Entry 4DV6 (X-ray diffraction, 3.30 A resolution); this record covers chains A and P of the 21 polymer chains in the assembly.

== Chain A ==
Molecule: 16S rRNA
From: Thermus thermophilus
Sequence (1522 nucleotides; row label = number of the first residue in the row; note: 42 numbers in that range are skipped by the numbering (no residue carries them; nothing is unmodelled there); a row labelled like 190A-190L holds insertion residues (190A, then the next letters in order); numbering starts at 0):
     0 UUUGUUGGAGAGUUUGAUCCUGGCUCAGGGUGAACGCUGGCGGCGUGCCU
    50 AAGACAUGCAAGUCGUGCGGG
    73 CCGCGGGGUUUU
    88 ACUCCG
    95 UGGUC
   101 AGCGGCGGACGGGUGAGUAACGCGUGGGU
  129A G
   130 ACCUACCCGGAAGAGGGGGACAACCCGGGGAAACUCGGGCUAAUCCCCCA
   180 UGUGGACCCGC
190A-190L CCCUUGGGGUGU
   191 GUCCAAAGGGCUUU
   216 GCCCGCUUCCGGAUGGGCCCGCGUCCCAUCAGCUAGUUGGUGGGGUAAUG
   266 GCCCACCAAGGCGACGACGGGUAGCCGGUCUGAGAGGAUGGCCGGCCACA
   316 GGGGCACUGAGACACGGGCCCCACUCCUACGGGAGGCAGCAGUUAGGAAU
   366 CUUCCGCAAUGGGCGCAAGCCUGACGGAGCGACGCCGCUUGGAGGAAGAA
   416 GCCCUUCGGGGUGUAAACUCCUGAA
   442 CCCGGGACGAAACCCCCGACGA
   474 GGGGACUGACGGUACCGGG
   494 GUAAUAGCGCCGGCCAACUCCGUGCCAGCAGCCGCGGUAAUACGGAGGGC
   544 GCGAGCGUUACCCGGAUUCACUGGGCGUAAAGGGCGUGUAGGCGGCCUGG
   594 GGCGUCCCAUGUGAAAGACCACGGCUCAACCGUGGGGGAGCGUGGGAUAC
   644 GCUCAGGCUAGACGGUGGGAGAGGGUGGUGGAAUUCCCGGAGUAGCGGUG
   694 AAAUGCGCAGAUACCGGGAGGAACGCCGAUGGCGAAGGCAGCCACCUGGU
   744 CCACCCGUGACGCUGAGGCGCGAAAGCGUGGGGAGCAAACCGGAUUAGAU
   794 ACCCGGGUAGUCCACGCCCUAAACGAUGCGCGCUAGGUCUCUGGGUCU
   848 CCUGGGGGCCGAAGCUAACGCGUUAAGCGCGCCGCCUGGGGAGUACGGCC
   898 GCAAGGCUGAAACUCAAGGGAAUUGACGGGGGCCCGCACAAGCGGUGGAG
   948 CAUGUGGUUUAAUUCGAAGXAACGCGAAGAACCUUACCAGGCCUUGACAU
   998 GCUAGG
 1003A G
  1004 AACCCGGGUGAAAGCCUGGGGUGCCCC
1030A-1030D GCGA
  1031 GGGGAGCCCUAGCACAGGUGCUGCAUGGCCGUCGUCAGCUCGUGCCGUGA
  1081 GGUGUUGGGUUAAGUCCCGCAACGAGCGCAACCCCCGCCGUUAGUUGCCA
  1131 GCGGUUCGGCCGGGCACUCUAACGGGACUGCCCGCGAAA
  1171 GCGGGAGGAAGGAGGGGACGACGUCUGGUCAGCAUGGCCCUUACGGCCUG
  1221 GGCGACACACGUGCUACAAUGCCCACUACAAAGCGAUGCCACCCGGCAAC
  1271 GGGGAGCUAAUCGCAAAAAGGUGGGCCCAGUUCGGAUUGGGGUCUGCAAC
  1321 CCGACCCCAUGAAGCCGGAAUCGCUAGUAAUCGCGGAUCAG
 1361A C
  1362 CAUGCCGCGGUGAAUACGUUCCCGGGCCUUGUACACACXGCCXGUXACGC
  1412 CAUGGGAGCGGGCUCUACCCGAAGUCGCCGGG
  1446 AGCCUACGGG
  1459 CAGGCGCCGAGGGUAGGGCCCGUGACUGGGGCGAAGUCGUAACAAGGUAG
  1509 CUGUACCGGAAGGUGCGGCUGGAUCCACUCCUUUCU
Unresolved in the structure: 0-4, 1534-1538
Sequence notes: engineered mutation G915 (A1538 in M26923.1); conflict C1534 (A2157 in M26923.1), A1535 (C2158 in M26923.1)
Modified residues: PSU (pseudouridine-5'-monophosphate) at position 516, 7MG (7N-methyl-8-hydroguanosine-5'-monophosphate) at position 527, M2G (N2-dimethylguanosine-5'-monophosphate) at position 966, 5MC (5-methylcytidine-5'-monophosphate) at position 967, 2MG (2N-methylguanosine-5'-monophosphate) at position 1207, 5MC (5-methylcytidine-5'-monophosphate) at position 1400, 4OC (4n,o2'-methylcytidine-5'-monophosphate) at position 1402, 5MC (5-methylcytidine-5'-monophosphate) at position 1404, 5MC (5-methylcytidine-5'-monophosphate) at position 1407, UR3 (3-methyluridine-5'-monophoshate) at position 1498, MA6 (6N-dimethyladenosine-5'-monophoshate) at position 1518, MA6 (6N-dimethyladenosine-5'-monophoshate) at position 1519, PSU (pseudouridine-5'-monophosphate) at position 1540, PSU (pseudouridine-5'-monophosphate) at position 1541
Ion coordination: Mg2+ site 1 near U5 (its only coordinating residue here); Mg2+ site 2 near U12 (its only coordinating residue here); Mg2+ site 3: U13, U14; Mg2+ site 4 near G22 (its only coordinating residue here); Mg2+ site 5: C58, U387; Mg2+ site 6: A59, U387; Mg2+ site 7: G61, G105; Mg2+ site 8: G70, U98; Mg2+ site 9 near U98 (its only coordinating residue here); Mg2+ site 10 near G107 (its only coordinating residue here); Mg2+ site 11 near G111 (its only coordinating residue here); Mg2+ site 12: G117, G289; 105 more Mg2+ sites not listed

== Chain P ==
Name: ribosomal protein S16
From: Thermus thermophilus
UniProtKB: Q5SJH3 (RS16_THET8); residue numbers follow UniProt; this construct covers 1-88
Chain sequence (88 residues; row label = number of the first residue in the row):
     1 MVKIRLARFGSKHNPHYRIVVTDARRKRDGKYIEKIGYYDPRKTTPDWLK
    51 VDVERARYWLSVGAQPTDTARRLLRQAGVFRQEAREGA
Unresolved in the structure: 84-88

== Interface between chain A and chain P ==
Pairs across the interface (90; chain A residue first):
  C43(A) with Lys12(P), phosphate contact; His13(P), phosphate contact
  G44(A) with Ser11(P), phosphate contact; Lys12(P), hydrogen bond to the phosphate
  C110(A) with Arg25(P), hydrogen bond to the sugar
  G111(A) with Arg25(P), phosphate contact; Lys27(P), phosphate contact
  G112(A) with Lys27(P), salt bridge to the phosphate
  A134(A) with Met1(P), base contact; Arg25(P), base contact
  C135(A) with Met1(P), hydrogen bond to the base
  C136(A) with Met1(P), sugar contact; Val62(P), base contact; Gly63(P), hydrogen bond to the sugar; Gln65(P), hydrogen bond to the sugar
  C137(A) with Ser61(P), hydrogen bond to the sugar; Gly63(P), sugar contact
  G227(A) with Val62(P), hydrogen bond to the base
  A228(A) with Val2(P), sugar contact; Trp59(P), phosphate contact; Val62(P), sugar contact
  U229(A) with Asp23(P), hydrogen bond to the sugar; Ile33(P), sugar contact; Trp59(P), phosphate contact
  G230(A) with Arg25(P), hydrogen bond to the sugar
  G309(A) with Lys27(P), phosphate contact; Gly30(P), phosphate contact; Lys31(P), phosphate contact
  G310(A) with Arg26(P), salt bridge to the phosphate; Lys27(P), salt bridge to the phosphate; Gly30(P), phosphate contact; Lys31(P), phosphate contact
  C311(A) with Arg26(P), salt bridge to the phosphate
  A374(A) with Tyr17(P), hydrogen bond to the sugar
  U375(A) with Leu6(P), hydrogen bond to the sugar; Tyr17(P), sugar contact; Arg28(P), hydrogen bond to the base; Thr69(P), hydrogen bond to the phosphate
  G376(A) with Arg5(P), hydrogen bond to the phosphate; Leu6(P), hydrogen bond to the phosphate; Arg28(P), sugar contact; Thr67(P), hydrogen bond to the phosphate; Thr69(P), phosphate contact
  G377(A) with Lys3(P), salt bridge to the phosphate; Arg5(P), salt bridge to the phosphate; Ala24(P), sugar contact
  C390(A) with Arg28(P), hydrogen bond to the phosphate
  G391(A) with Arg8(P), hydrogen bond to the phosphate; Arg28(P), salt bridge to the phosphate
  G392(A) with Arg8(P), salt bridge to the phosphate; Lys12(P), phosphate contact; His13(P), hydrogen bond to the phosphate
  A393(A) with Lys12(P), salt bridge to the phosphate; His13(P), salt bridge to the phosphate
  C449(A) with Arg42(P), hydrogen bond to the base
  G450(A) with Pro15(P), sugar contact; Pro41(P), sugar contact; Arg42(P), sugar contact; Lys43(P), salt bridge to the phosphate
  A452(A) with Lys43(P), salt bridge to the phosphate; Arg72(P), sugar contact
  A453(A) with Asp68(P), hydrogen bond to the sugar; Arg72(P), phosphate contact
  C454(A) with Asp68(P), sugar contact
  G462(A) with Gln82(P), hydrogen bond to the base
  A463(A) with Arg75(P), salt bridge to the phosphate; Phe80(P), sugar contact; Arg81(P), phosphate contact; Gln82(P), sugar contact
  G474(A) with Arg75(P), salt bridge to the phosphate; Arg81(P), salt bridge to the phosphate
  A607(A) with Lys31(P), base contact
  A608(A) with Arg18(P), hydrogen bond to the sugar; Tyr32(P), sugar contact
  A609(A) with Arg18(P), salt bridge to the phosphate
  G616(A) with Thr45(P), sugar contact
  G617(A) with Asn14(P), base contact; Thr44(P), sugar contact; Thr45(P), sugar contact
  C623(A) with Ser11(P), sugar contact
  C624(A) with Phe9(P), phosphate contact; Ser11(P), sugar contact; Asn14(P), hydrogen bond to the sugar; His16(P), sugar contact
  G625(A) with Phe9(P), phosphate contact; His16(P), sugar contact
  U626(A) with Arg18(P), salt bridge to the phosphate; Lys35(P), salt bridge to the phosphate; Tyr38(P), phosphate contact
  G627(A) with Lys35(P), salt bridge to the phosphate
Also at the interface, not in a pair above, chain A (46 interface residues in all): G231, A325, G378, C483
Also at the interface, not in a pair above, chain P (48 interface residues in all): Gly10, Asp29, Tyr58

== Summary ==
The interface between chain A and chain P involves 46 residues on one side and 48 on the other; the contacts
include 24 hydrogen bonds and 19 salt bridges. Polar pairs include C135(A)-Met1(P), G227(A)-Val62(P) and
U375(A)-Arg28(P). U13(A) and U14(A) coordinate Mg2+ site 3.
Here chain A is 16S rRNA and chain P is ribosomal protein S16, both from Thermus thermophilus. Entry 4DV6
(Crystal structure of the Thermus thermophilus 30S ribosomal subunit with a 16S rRNA mutation, A915G) was
determined by X-ray diffraction.
